6ZOW - chains B and a of the 4 polymer chains in the assembly; structure by electron microscopy, 3.00 A resolution.

== Chain B (and a) ==
Name: Spike glycoprotein
Organism: Severe acute respiratory syndrome coronavirus 2
Notes: chain a of this document is another copy of the same molecule, construct and numbering; everything in this record applies to it too
UniProtKB: P0DTC2 (SPIKE_SARS2); numbering as in UniProt (aligned over 1-1208)
Chain sequence (1288 residues; row label = number of the first residue in the row):
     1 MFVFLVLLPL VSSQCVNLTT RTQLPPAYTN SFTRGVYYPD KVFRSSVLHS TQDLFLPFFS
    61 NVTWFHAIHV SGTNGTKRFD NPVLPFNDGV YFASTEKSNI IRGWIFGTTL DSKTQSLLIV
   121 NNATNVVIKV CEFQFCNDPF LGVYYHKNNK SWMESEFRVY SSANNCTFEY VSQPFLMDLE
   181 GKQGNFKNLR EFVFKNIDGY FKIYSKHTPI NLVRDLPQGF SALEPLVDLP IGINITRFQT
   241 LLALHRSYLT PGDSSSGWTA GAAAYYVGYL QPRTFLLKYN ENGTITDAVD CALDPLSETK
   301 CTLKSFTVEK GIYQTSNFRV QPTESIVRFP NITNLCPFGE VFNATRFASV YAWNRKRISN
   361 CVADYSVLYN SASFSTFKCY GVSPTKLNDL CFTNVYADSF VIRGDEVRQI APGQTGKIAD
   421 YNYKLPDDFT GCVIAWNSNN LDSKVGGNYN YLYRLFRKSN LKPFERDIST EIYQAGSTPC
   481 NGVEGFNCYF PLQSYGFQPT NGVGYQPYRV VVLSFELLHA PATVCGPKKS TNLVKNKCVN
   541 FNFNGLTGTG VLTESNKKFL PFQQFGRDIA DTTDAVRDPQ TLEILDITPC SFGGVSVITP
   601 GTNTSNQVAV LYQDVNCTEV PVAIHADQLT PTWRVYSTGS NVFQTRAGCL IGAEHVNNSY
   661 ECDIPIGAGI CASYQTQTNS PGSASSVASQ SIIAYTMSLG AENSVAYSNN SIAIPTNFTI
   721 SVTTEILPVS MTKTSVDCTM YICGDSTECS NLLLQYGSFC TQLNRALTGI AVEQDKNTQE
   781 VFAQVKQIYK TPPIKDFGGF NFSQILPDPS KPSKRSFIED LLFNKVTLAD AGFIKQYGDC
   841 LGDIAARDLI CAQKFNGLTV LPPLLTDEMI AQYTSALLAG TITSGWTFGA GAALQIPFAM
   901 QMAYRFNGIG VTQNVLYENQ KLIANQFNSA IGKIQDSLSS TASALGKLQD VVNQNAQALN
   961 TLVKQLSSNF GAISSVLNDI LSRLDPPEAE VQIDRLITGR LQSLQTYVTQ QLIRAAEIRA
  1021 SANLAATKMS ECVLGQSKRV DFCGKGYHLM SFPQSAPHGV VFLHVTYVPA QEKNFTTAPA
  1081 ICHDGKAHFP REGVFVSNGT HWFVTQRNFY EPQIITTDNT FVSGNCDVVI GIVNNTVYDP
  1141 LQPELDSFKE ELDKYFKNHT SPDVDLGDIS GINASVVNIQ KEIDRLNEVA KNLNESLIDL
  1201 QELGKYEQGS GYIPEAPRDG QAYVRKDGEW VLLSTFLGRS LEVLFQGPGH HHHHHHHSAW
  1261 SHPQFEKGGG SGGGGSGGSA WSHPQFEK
Unresolved in the structure: 1-26, 67-81, 132-156, 162-164, 174-188, 242-262, 444-459, 471-509, 621-640, 677-688, 829-853, 1148-1288 (chain a: 1-335, 446-447, 526-1288)
Differences from the reference sequence: engineered mutation Gly682 (Arg in P0DTC2), Ser683 (Arg in P0DTC2), Ser685 (Arg in P0DTC2), Pro986 (Lys in P0DTC2), Pro987 (Val in P0DTC2); expression tag (1209-1288)
Disulfide bonds: Cys291-Cys301, Cys336-Cys361, Cys379-Cys432, Cys391-Cys525, Cys538-Cys590, Cys617-Cys649, Cys662-Cys671, Cys738-Cys760, Cys743-Cys749, Cys1032-Cys1043, Cys1082-Cys1126
Covalently attached groups: N-acetylglucosamine (NAG) linked to Asn122, Asn165, Asn282, Asn331, Asn343, Asn603, Asn616, Asn657, Asn709, Asn717, Asn801, Asn1074, Asn1098, Asn1134
UniProt features mapped onto this chain:
  - region: Asn280 to Cys301 (Putative superantigen), Arg403 to Asp405 (Integrin-binding motif), Asn448 to Phe456 (Immunodominant HLA epitope recognized by the CD8+), Pro681, Ala684 (Putative superantigen), Ser816 to Tyr837 (Fusion peptide 1), Lys835 to Phe855 (Fusion peptide 2), Asp1163 to Glu1202 (Heptad repeat 2)
  - site: Arg815, Ser816 (Cleavage)
  - glycosylation: Asn17 (N-linked (GlcNAc...) (complex) asparagine), Asn61 (N-linked (GlcNAc...) (hybrid) asparagine), Asn74 (N-linked (GlcNAc...) (complex) asparagine), Asn122 (N-linked (GlcNAc...) (hybrid) asparagine), Asn149 (N-linked (GlcNAc...) (complex) asparagine), Asn165 (N-linked (GlcNAc...) (complex) asparagine), Asn234 (N-linked (GlcNAc...) (high mannose) asparagine), Asn282 (N-linked (GlcNAc...) (complex) asparagine), Thr323 (O-linked (GalNAc) threonine), Ser325 (O-linked (HexNAc...) serine), Asn331 (N-linked (GlcNAc...) (complex) asparagine), Asn343 (N-linked (GlcNAc...) (complex) asparagine), Asn603 (N-linked (GlcNAc...) (hybrid) asparagine), Asn616 (N-linked (GlcNAc...) (complex) asparagine), Asn657 (N-linked (GlcNAc...) (complex) asparagine), Thr676 (O-linked (GlcNAc...) threonine), Thr678 (O-linked (GlcNAc...) threonine), Asn709 (N-linked (GlcNAc...) (high mannose) asparagine), Asn717 (N-linked (GlcNAc...) (hybrid) asparagine), Asn801 (N-linked (GlcNAc...) (hybrid) asparagine) and 6 more in UniProt

== Interface between chain B and chain a ==
Contacting residue pairs - 6 pairs, chain B then chain a:
  Cys166(B) - Arg357(a)
  Thr167(B) - Arg357(a)  hydrogen bond (backbone-side chain)
  Thr167(B) - Asn360(a)
  Phe168(B) - Asn360(a)
  Pro230(B) - Pro521(a)  hydrophobic
  Pro230(B) - Thr523(a)
Interface residues without a listed pair, chain B (5 interface residues in all): Asp198
Interface residues without a listed pair, chain a (5 interface residues in all): Ser359

== Summary ==
The chain B/chain a interface involves 5 residues from each chain, with 1 hydrogen bond. Its one
hydrogen-bonded contact is Thr167(B)-Arg357(a). Covalently linked N-acetylglucosamine: at Asn122(B),
Asn165(B), Asn282(B), Asn331(B), Asn343(B) and Asn603(B) and 8 more.
Chain B and chain a are both Spike glycoprotein (Severe acute respiratory syndrome coronavirus 2); the
structure, SARS-CoV-2 spike in prefusion state, was determined by electron microscopy together with 6ZP5 and
6ZP7 from the same study.
